3N0S - chains A and B; structure by X-ray diffraction, 2.15 A resolution.

== Chain A (and B) ==
Molecule: Aminoglycoside N3-acetyltransferase
Source organism: Bacillus anthracis
Notes: EC 2.3.1.81; chain B of this document is another copy of the same molecule, construct and numbering; everything in this record applies to it too
Reference sequence: Q81P86 (Q81P86_BACAN); residue numbers follow UniProt; this construct covers 1-265
Amino-acid sequence (268 residues; each row starts with the number of its first residue; numbers below 1 keep their minus sign (Ser-2 is residue -2)):
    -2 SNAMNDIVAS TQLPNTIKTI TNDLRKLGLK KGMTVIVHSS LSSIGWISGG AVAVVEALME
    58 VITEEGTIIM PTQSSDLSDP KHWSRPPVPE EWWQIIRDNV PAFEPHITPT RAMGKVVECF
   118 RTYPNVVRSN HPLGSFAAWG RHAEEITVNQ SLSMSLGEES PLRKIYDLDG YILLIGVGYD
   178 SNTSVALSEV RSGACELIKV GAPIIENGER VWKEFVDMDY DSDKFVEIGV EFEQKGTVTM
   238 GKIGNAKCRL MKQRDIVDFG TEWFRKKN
Disordered / not traced: -2, 264-265 (chain B: 264-265)
Modified residues: Mse1, Mse30, Mse56, Mse67, Mse110, Mse151, Mse215, Mse237, Mse248 (selenomethionine; parent Met)
Sequence notes: expression tag (-2 to 0); engineered mutation Ala183 (His in Q81P86)
Residues lining bound ligands: acetyl coenzyme A (ACO): Ala0, Mse1, Ile4, His35, Ser36, Ser37, Leu38, Ser39, Ser40, Gly42, Trp43, Ile44, Gly47, Pro68, Gln70, Ala109, Mse110, Gly111, Lys112, Val174, Asp177, Ser178, Asn179, Thr180, Ser219, Phe222
Reported in the primary citation:
  - mutagenesis - H183A: decreased catalytic activity on acetyl coenzyme A

== Chain A / chain B interface ==
Pairs across the interface - 43 pairs, chain A then chain B:
  Asn2(A) with Pro83(B)
  Val5(A) with Pro83(B), hydrophobic; Trp89(B)
  Thr8(A) with Trp89(B)
  Gln9(A) with Trp89(B), hydrogen bond (backbone-side chain)
  Leu10(A) with Glu88(B)
  Pro11(A) with Trp89(B), hydrophobic
  Thr13(A) with Asn96(B)
  Ile14(A) with Pro98(B), hydrophobic
  Trp43(A) with Trp80(B), hydrophobic; Trp89(B), hydrophobic; Ile93(B), hydrophobic
  Ser45(A) with Val97(B), hydrogen bond (side chain-backbone); Pro98(B)
  Gly46(A) with Pro98(B)
  Val49(A) with Pro98(B), hydrophobic; Ile104(B), hydrophobic; Pro106(B)
  Trp80(A) with Trp43(B), hydrophobic
  Pro83(A) with Mse1(B), hydrophobic
  Val85(A) with Val5(B), hydrophobic
  Trp89(A) with Val5(B); Thr8(B); Gln9(B), hydrogen bond (side chain-backbone); Leu10(B); Pro11(B), hydrophobic; Trp43(B), hydrophobic
  Ile92(A) with Pro11(B), hydrophobic
  Ile93(A) with Trp43(B), hydrophobic; Ser45(B)
  Asn96(A) with Thr13(B)
  Val97(A) with Ser45(B)
  Pro98(A) with Ile14(B), hydrophobic; Ser45(B); Gly46(B); Val49(B), hydrophobic
  His103(A) with Pro121(B)
  Ile104(A) with Tyr120(B), hydrophobic
  Pro106(A) with Val49(B); Lys112(B)
  Thr119(A) with Thr119(B)
  Tyr120(A) with Ile104(B)
  Pro121(A) with Ile104(B)
Interface residues without a listed pair, chain A (31 interface residues in all): Mse1, Glu53, Pro84, Pro86
Interface residues without a listed pair, chain B (34 interface residues in all): Asn2, Lys15, Pro84, Val85, Pro86, Ile92, Glu101, His103

== Summary ==
Chain A and chain B form an interface of 31 and 34 residues respectively; the contacts include 3 hydrogen
bonds. Polar pairs include Gln9(A)-Trp89(B) and Ser45(A)-Val97(B). Ligands of chain A: acetyl coenzyme A. The
paper reports that H183A of chain A reduces catalytic activity on acetyl coenzyme A.
Both chains are Aminoglycoside N3-acetyltransferase (Bacillus anthracis). Entry 3N0S (Crystal structure of
BA2930 mutant (H183A) in complex with AcCoA) was determined by X-ray diffraction together with 3N0M, 3IJW and
3E4F from the same study.
